2X1T - chain A; structure by X-ray diffraction, 1.83 A resolution.

== Chain A ==
Protein: Triosephosphate isomerase, glycosomal
From: Trypanosoma brucei brucei
Notes: EC 5.3.1.1
UniProtKB: P04789 (TPIS_TRYBB); residue numbers follow UniProt; this construct covers 2-13, 15-72, 80-234, 238-250
Chain sequence (238 residues; numbered 2 to 250; 11 numbers in that range are skipped by the numbering (no residue carries them; nothing is unmodelled there); the number before each row is that of its first residue):
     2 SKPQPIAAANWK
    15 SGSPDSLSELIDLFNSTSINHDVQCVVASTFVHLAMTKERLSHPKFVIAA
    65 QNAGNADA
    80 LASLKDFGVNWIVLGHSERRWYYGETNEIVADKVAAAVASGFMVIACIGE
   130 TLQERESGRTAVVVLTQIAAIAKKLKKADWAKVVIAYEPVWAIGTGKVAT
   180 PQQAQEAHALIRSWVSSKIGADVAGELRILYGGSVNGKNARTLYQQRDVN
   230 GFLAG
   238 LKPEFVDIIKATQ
Disordered / not traced: 15-19
Construct notes: engineered mutation Ser15 (Asn in P04789), Pro18 (Gln in P04789), Asp19 (Gln in P04789), Gly68 (Ile in P04789), Asn69 (Ala in P04789), Ala70 (Lys in P04789), Asp71 (Ser in P04789), Ala72 (Gly in P04789), Ala81 (Pro in P04789), Ser82 (Ile in P04789), Trp100 (Ala in P04789), Ala233 (Val in P04789)
UniProt features mapped onto this chain:
  - binding site (substrate): Asn11, Lys13
  - active site: His95 (Electrophile), Glu167 (Proton acceptor)

== Overview ==
UniProt lists substrate-binding residues Asn11 and Lys13 and active-site residues His95 and Glu167.
Chain A is Triosephosphate isomerase, glycosomal (Trypanosoma brucei brucei); the structure, Crystallographic
binding studies with an engineered monomeric variant of triosephosphate isomerase, was determined by X-ray
diffraction together with 2X1R, 2X1S, 2X1U, 2X2G and 2X16 from the same study.
